4F0U - chains A and F of the 6 polymer chains in the assembly; structure by X-ray diffraction, 2.50 A resolution.

== Chain A ==
Protein: Allophycocyanin alpha chain
From: Synechococcus elongatus
UniProt: Q31RG0 (Q31RG0_SYNE7); the author numbering skips numbers that UniProt does not, so the offset changes along the chain: 3-72 = UniProt 2-71; 75-150 = UniProt 72-147; 161-174 = UniProt 148-161
Sequence (160 residues; numbered 3 to 174; 12 numbers in that range are skipped by the numbering (no residue carries them; nothing is unmodelled there); the number before each row is that of its first residue):
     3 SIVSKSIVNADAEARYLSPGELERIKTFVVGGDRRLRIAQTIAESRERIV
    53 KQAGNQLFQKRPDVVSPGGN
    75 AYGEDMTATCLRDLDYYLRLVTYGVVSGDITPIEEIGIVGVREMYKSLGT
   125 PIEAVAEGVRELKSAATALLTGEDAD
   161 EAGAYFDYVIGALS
Covalently attached groups: phycocyanobilin (CYC) linked to Cys84
Residues lining bound ligands: phycocyanobilin (CYC): Leu59, Val66, Asn72, Ala75, Met80, Thr83, Arg86, Asp87, Leu88, Tyr90, Tyr91, Leu94, Ile110, Gly111, Met118, Tyr119, Leu122, Thr124, Pro125, Ala128, Val129

== Chain F ==
Protein: Allophycocyanin, beta subunit
From: Synechococcus elongatus
UniProt: Q31RG1 (Q31RG1_SYNE7); the author numbering skips numbers that UniProt does not, so the offset changes along the chain: 1-62 = UniProt 1-62; 64-72 = UniProt 63-71; 75-150 = UniProt 72-147; 161-174 = UniProt 148-161
Sequence (161 residues; each row starts with the number of its first residue; note: 13 numbers in that range are skipped by the numbering (no residue carries them; nothing is unmodelled there)):
     1 MQDAITAVINASDVQGKYLDSSALDRLKSYFQSGELRVRAAATISANSAL
    51 IVKEAVAKSLLY
    64 SDITRPGGN
    75 MYTTRRYAACIRDLEYYLRYATYAMLAGDTSILDERVLNGLKETYNSLGV
   125 PIGATVQAIQAIKEVTASLVGPDAGR
   161 EMGVYLDYISSGLS
Covalently attached groups: covalent link Asn72-Met75; phycocyanobilin (CYC) linked to Cys84
Modified residues: Asn72 (n-methyl asparagine; MEN)
Residues lining bound ligands:
  - phycocyanobilin (CYC), molecule 1: Leu60, Ile66, Asn72, Met75, Arg80, Ala83, Arg86, Asp87, Leu88, Tyr90, Tyr91, Tyr94, Arg110, Val111, Leu115, Tyr119, Leu122, Val124, Pro125, Ala128, Thr129
  - phycocyanobilin (CYC), molecule 2: Leu61, Tyr62, Thr67, Tyr76, Thr77, Thr78, Tyr81

== Interface between chain A and chain F ==
Residue-residue contacts - 22 pairs, chain A then chain F:
  Thr83(A) - Tyr62(F)  hydrogen bond
  Tyr90(A) - Pro69(F)
  Arg93(A) - Tyr76(F)  hydrogen bond
  Glu109(A) - Arg79(F)  salt bridge
  Ile110(A) - Tyr76(F)
  Ile110(A) - Thr77(F)
  Ile110(A) - Thr78(F)  hydrogen bond (backbone-backbone)
  Gly111(A) - Thr78(F)  hydrogen bond (backbone-side chain)
  Ile112(A) - Thr78(F)  hydrogen bond (backbone-side chain)
  Val113(A) - Thr78(F)  hydrogen bond (backbone-side chain)
  Val113(A) - Arg79(F)  hydrogen bond (backbone-backbone)
  Gly114(A) - Thr78(F)
  Gly114(A) - Ala82(F)
  Val115(A) - Thr78(F)
  Glu117(A) - Ala82(F)
  Met118(A) - Thr78(F)
  Met118(A) - Tyr81(F)  hydrophobic
  Lys120(A) - Lys53(F)
  Ser121(A) - Lys53(F)
  Ser121(A) - Tyr81(F)
  Ser121(A) - Ile85(F)
  Leu122(A) - Tyr81(F)
Interface residues without a listed pair, chain A (17 interface residues in all): Met80, Tyr91
Interface residues without a listed pair, chain F (13 interface residues in all): Leu61, Thr67, Arg68

== Overview ==
17 residues of chain A face 13 of chain F across their interface, with 7 hydrogen bonds and 1 salt bridge.
Among the polar pairs are Glu109(A)-Arg79(F), Thr83(A)-Tyr62(F) and Arg93(A)-Tyr76(F). Ligands of chain F:
phycocyanobilin. Phycocyanobilin is covalently linked to Cys84(A).
Here chain A is Allophycocyanin alpha chain and chain F is Allophycocyanin, beta subunit, both from
Synechococcus elongatus. Entry 4F0U (X-Ray Crystal Structure of Allophycocyanin from Synechococcus elongatus
PCC 7942) was determined by X-ray diffraction.
